6RE7 - chains Q and S of the 20 polymer chains in the assembly; structure by electron microscopy, 3.10 A resolution.

== Chain Q ==
Molecule: epsilon: Polytomella F-ATP synthase epsilon subunit
From: Polytomella sp. Pringsheim 198.80
Amino-acid sequence (74 residues; numbered 1 to 74; the number before each row is that of its first residue):
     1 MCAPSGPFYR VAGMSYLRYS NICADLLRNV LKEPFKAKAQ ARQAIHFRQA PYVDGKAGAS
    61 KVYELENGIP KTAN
Not modelled in the structure: 1-2

== Chain S ==
Molecule: ATP synthase gamma chain, mitochondrial
From: Polytomella sp. Pringsheim 198.80
UniProtKB: Q4LDE7 (Q4LDE7_9CHLO); numbering as in UniProt (aligned over 1-317)
Amino-acid sequence (317 residues; numbered 1 to 317; the number before each row is that of its first residue):
     1 MALRKAVLSL GLSQGVAAEA VLGSGMFNAV QHESVRYASN QAVKQRIRAI KNIGKITKAM
    61 KMVAASKMKN AQIAVEQSRG LVDPFVRLFG DFPAVNSNKS VVVAVTSDKG LCGGLNSNIT
   121 KYTRATLATT ESEGKDVVVV SIGDKGRSQL TRIESQRYQL AIADTYKVRV TFGQASLIVE
   181 ELIKHNPQSY QILFNKFRSA ISFKPTVATI LSPDLLEKQL EDVTGNSLDA YDIEASHERS
   241 DVLRDLTEFH LGVTLYNAML ENNCSEHASR MSAMENSTKS AGEMLGKLTL DYNRKRQATI
   301 TTELIEIIAG ASALMDE
Not modelled in the structure: 1-38, 316-317

== How chain Q and chain S interact ==
Residue-residue contacts - 59 pairs, chain Q then chain S:
  Ser-5(Q) / Asp-241(S)
  Gly-6(Q) / His-237(S)  hydrogen bond (backbone-side chain)
  Gly-6(Q) / Asp-241(S)
  Pro-7(Q) / His-237(S)
  Pro-7(Q) / Asp-241(S)
  Tyr-9(Q) / Asp-245(S)  hydrogen bond
  Arg-10(Q) / Arg-244(S)
  Arg-10(Q) / Asp-245(S)  salt bridge
  Arg-10(Q) / Glu-248(S)  salt bridge
  Ser-15(Q) / Glu-180(S)  hydrogen bond
  Ser-15(Q) / Glu-248(S)
  Tyr-16(Q) / Asp-245(S)
  Tyr-16(Q) / Glu-248(S)  hydrogen bond (backbone-side chain)
  Leu-17(Q) / Ser-176(S)
  Leu-17(Q) / Val-179(S)  hydrophobic
  Leu-17(Q) / Glu-248(S)
  Leu-17(Q) / Phe-249(S)  hydrophobic
  Arg-18(Q) / Leu-177(S)
  Arg-18(Q) / Glu-180(S)  salt bridge
  Asn-21(Q) / Phe-172(S)
  Asn-21(Q) / Gly-173(S)
  Asn-21(Q) / Ser-176(S)  hydrogen bond
  Ala-41(Q) / Arg-169(S)  hydrogen bond (backbone-side chain)
  Ala-41(Q) / Thr-171(S)
  Arg-42(Q) / Thr-171(S)
  Ala-44(Q) / Thr-171(S)  hydrogen bond (backbone-side chain)
  Ile-45(Q) / Gly-173(S)
  Ile-45(Q) / Gln-174(S)
  Ile-45(Q) / Leu-177(S)  hydrophobic
  His-46(Q) / Asp-164(S)
  His-46(Q) / Thr-165(S)
  His-46(Q) / Val-168(S)
  His-46(Q) / Gln-174(S)  hydrogen bond (backbone-side chain)
  Phe-47(Q) / Ile-162(S)  hydrophobic
  Phe-47(Q) / Ala-163(S)
  Phe-47(Q) / Asp-164(S)
  Phe-47(Q) / Gln-174(S)
  Phe-47(Q) / Leu-177(S)  hydrophobic
  Phe-47(Q) / Ile-178(S)  hydrophobic
  Arg-48(Q) / Asp-144(S)  salt bridge
  Arg-48(Q) / Ala-161(S)
  Arg-48(Q) / Ile-162(S)
  Arg-48(Q) / Ala-163(S)  hydrogen bond (backbone-backbone)
  Arg-48(Q) / Asp-164(S)  salt bridge
  Gln-49(Q) / Leu-160(S)
  Gln-49(Q) / Ala-161(S)
  Gln-49(Q) / Glu-181(S)  hydrogen bond
  Ala-50(Q) / Leu-160(S)
  Ala-50(Q) / Ala-161(S)  hydrogen bond (backbone-backbone)
  Pro-51(Q) / Gln-159(S)
  Pro-51(Q) / Leu-160(S)
  Tyr-52(Q) / Arg-147(S)
  Tyr-52(Q) / Tyr-158(S)
  Tyr-52(Q) / Gln-159(S)  hydrogen bond (backbone-backbone)
  Tyr-52(Q) / Ala-161(S)  hydrophobic
  Asp-54(Q) / Ser-155(S)
  Gly-55(Q) / Thr-151(S)
  Gly-55(Q) / Ser-155(S)
  Ile-69(Q) / Glu-180(S)
Interface residues without a listed pair, chain Q (27 interface residues in all): Gln-43, Tyr-63, Pro-70
Interface residues without a listed pair, chain S (31 interface residues in all): Gly-252

== In short ==
27 residues of chain Q and 31 residues of chain S are in contact; the contacts include 12 hydrogen bonds and 5
salt bridges. Polar contacts include Arg-10(Q)/Asp-245(S), Arg-10(Q)/Glu-248(S) and Arg-18(Q)/Glu-180(S).
Here chain Q is epsilon: Polytomella F-ATP synthase epsilon subunit and chain S is ATP synthase gamma chain,
mitochondrial, both from Polytomella sp. Pringsheim 198.80. Entry 6RE7 (Cryo-EM structure of Polytomella F-ATP
synthase, Rotary substate 2C, focussed refinement of F1 head and rotor) was determined by electron microscopy,
deposited together with 6RD4, 6RD5, 6RD6, 6RD7, 6RD8, 6RD9 and 46 further entries.
